6RDR - chains V and Y of the 31 polymer chains in the assembly; structure by electron microscopy, 4.10 A resolution (low resolution: residue-level contacts below are approximate; hydrogen-bond / salt-bridge calls are withheld).

== Chain V ==
Name: ATP synthase subunit alpha
Source organism: Polytomella sp. Pringsheim 198.80
Reference sequence: A0ZW40 (A0ZW40_9CHLO); residue numbers follow UniProt; this construct covers 1-562
Chain sequence (562 residues; each row starts with the number of its first residue):
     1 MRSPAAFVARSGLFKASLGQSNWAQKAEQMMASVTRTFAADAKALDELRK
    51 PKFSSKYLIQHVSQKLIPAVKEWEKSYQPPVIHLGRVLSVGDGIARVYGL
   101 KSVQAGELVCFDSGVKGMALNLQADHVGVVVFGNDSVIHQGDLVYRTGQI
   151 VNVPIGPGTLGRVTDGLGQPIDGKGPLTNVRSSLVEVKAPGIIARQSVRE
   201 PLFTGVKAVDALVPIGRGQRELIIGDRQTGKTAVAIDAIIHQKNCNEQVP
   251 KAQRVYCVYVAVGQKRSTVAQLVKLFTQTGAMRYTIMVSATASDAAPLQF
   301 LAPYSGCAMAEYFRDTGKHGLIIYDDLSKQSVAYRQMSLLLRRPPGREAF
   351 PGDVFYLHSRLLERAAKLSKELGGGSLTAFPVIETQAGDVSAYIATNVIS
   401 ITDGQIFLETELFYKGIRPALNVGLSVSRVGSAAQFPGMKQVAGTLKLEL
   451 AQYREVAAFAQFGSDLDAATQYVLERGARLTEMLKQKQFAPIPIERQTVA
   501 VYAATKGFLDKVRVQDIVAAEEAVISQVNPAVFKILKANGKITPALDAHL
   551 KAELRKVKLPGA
Not modelled in the structure: 1-42
Sequence notes: conflict Arg266 (Lys in A0ZW40)
Metal / ion sites: Mg2+: Thr232 (together with ATP)
Residues lining bound ligands: ATP (adenosine-5'-triphosphate): Arg227, Gln228, Thr229, Gly230, Lys231, Thr232, Ala233, Phe413, Arg418, Pro419, Gln486, Lys487, Gln488

== Chain Y ==
Name: ATP synthase subunit beta
Source organism: Polytomella sp. Pringsheim 198.80
Notes: EC 7.1.2.2
Reference sequence: A0ZW41 (A0ZW41_9CHLO); numbering as in UniProt (aligned over 1-574)
Chain sequence (574 residues; each row starts with the number of its first residue):
     1 MALRYAAGLAKNVVQRQGASLNIARAFAAEPAPAIDAGYVSQVIGPVVDV
    51 RFDGELPSILSSLEVEGHSVRLVLEVAQHMGDNTVRCIAMDSTDGLVRGQ
   101 KVVDTGSPIKVPVGRGTLGRIMNVIGEPVDEQGPIDAADIWSIHREAPEF
   151 TEQSTEQEILVTGIKVVDLLAPYQRGGKIGLFGGAGVGKTVLIMELINNV
   201 AKAHGGFSVFAGVGERTREGNDLYREMIESGVIKLGAERGNSKCTLVYGQ
   251 MNEPPGARARVALTGLTVAEYFRDIEGQDVLLFVDNIFRFTQANSEVSAL
   301 LGRIPSAVGYQPTLATDLGGLQERITTTTKGSITSVQAVYVPADDLTDPA
   351 PATTFAHLDATTVLSRSIAELGIYPAVDPLDSTSRMLNPNVIGAEHYNVA
   401 RGVQKVLQDYKNLQDIIAILGMDELSEEDKLTVARARKIQRFLSQPFQVA
   451 EVFTGTPGKYVDLADTISGFQGVLTGKYDDLPEMAFYMVGDIKEVKEKAD
   501 KMAKDIASRKEADNKKVSEELKDIPSLDKLVSEIKEVVIEEDDGLEEDFK
   551 AEALSSETVVLNEEGKSVPLPKKN
Not modelled in the structure: 1-35, 557-574
Sequence notes: conflict Ala350 (Gly in A0ZW41), Leu387 (Arg in A0ZW41)
Metal / ion sites: Mg2+: Thr190 (together with ADP)
Residues lining bound ligands:
  - ADP (adenosine-5'-diphosphate): Gly184, Ala185, Gly186, Val187, Gly188, Lys189, Thr190, Val191, Arg216, Tyr374, Pro375, Gln445, Phe447, Ala450, Phe453
  - ATP (adenosine-5'-triphosphate): Ser384, Arg385, Leu387, Asn388, Tyr397

== How chain V and chain Y interact ==
Residue-residue contacts (85; chain V residue first):
  Leu88(V) - Gly81(Y)
  Ser89(V) - His79(Y)
  Ser89(V) - Met80(Y)
  Val90(V) - Ile59(Y)
  Val90(V) - Gln78(Y)
  Val90(V) - His79(Y)
  Gly91(V) - Gln78(Y)
  Asp92(V) - Gln78(Y)
  Asp92(V) - Arg303(Y)
  Asp135(V) - Ile59(Y)
  Ser136(V) - Ile59(Y)
  Ile138(V) - Ile59(Y)
  His139(V) - Ser58(Y)
  Gln140(V) - Leu56(Y)
  Gln140(V) - His79(Y)
  Gln140(V) - Gly81(Y)
  Gln140(V) - Asn83(Y)
  Ile171(V) - Phe150(Y)
  Arg227(V) - Leu346(Y)
  Arg227(V) - Phe355(Y)
  Arg227(V) - Asp381(Y)
  Gln228(V) - Thr383(Y)
  Lys265(V) - Lys178(Y)
  Lys265(V) - Glu323(Y)
  Lys265(V) - His357(Y)
  Lys265(V) - Leu358(Y)
  Lys265(V) - Asp359(Y)
  Arg266(V) - Ala147(Y)
  Arg266(V) - Glu149(Y)
  Arg266(V) - Phe150(Y)
  Arg266(V) - Gln153(Y)
  Arg266(V) - Glu323(Y)
  Ser267(V) - Gln153(Y)
  Thr268(V) - Arg385(Y)
  Val269(V) - Phe150(Y)
  Ala270(V) - Phe150(Y)
  Ala270(V) - Gln153(Y)
  Ala270(V) - Thr155(Y)
  Gln271(V) - Thr155(Y)
  Gln271(V) - Gln157(Y)
  Val273(V) - Phe150(Y)
  Lys274(V) - Thr155(Y)
  Ala292(V) - Thr316(Y)
  Ala292(V) - Gly319(Y)
  Ala292(V) - Glu323(Y)
  Ala292(V) - His357(Y)
  Ser293(V) - Ala147(Y)
  Ser293(V) - Glu323(Y)
  Asp294(V) - Thr316(Y)
  Ala296(V) - Thr316(Y)
  Lys329(V) - Ala356(Y)
  Arg335(V) - Ala307(Y)
  Gln336(V) - Pro312(Y)
  Gln336(V) - Thr313(Y)
  Gln336(V) - Thr316(Y)
  Leu339(V) - Ile304(Y)
  Leu339(V) - Ser306(Y)
  Leu339(V) - Pro312(Y)
  Leu340(V) - Arg303(Y)
  Leu340(V) - Pro312(Y)
  Leu340(V) - Thr313(Y)
  Arg342(V) - Ile304(Y)
  Glu348(V) - Ala307(Y)
  Ala349(V) - Ser306(Y)
  Ala349(V) - Ala307(Y)
  Gln386(V) - Thr347(Y)
  Glu411(V) - Gln408(Y)
  Phe413(V) - Arg401(Y)
  Tyr414(V) - Leu380(Y)
  Tyr414(V) - Gln404(Y)
  Tyr414(V) - Lys405(Y)
  Tyr414(V) - Gln408(Y)
  Lys415(V) - Lys405(Y)
  Lys415(V) - Gln408(Y)
  Lys415(V) - Asn412(Y)
  Gly416(V) - Arg401(Y)
  Arg418(V) - Tyr397(Y)
  Arg418(V) - Arg401(Y)
  Arg418(V) - Gln404(Y)
  Gln461(V) - Leu413(Y)
  Gln461(V) - Ile416(Y)
  Gln461(V) - Glu424(Y)
  Gln461(V) - Leu425(Y)
  Ser464(V) - Ser426(Y)
  Gln488(V) - Asn388(Y)
Interface residues without a listed pair, chain V (56 interface residues in all): Asn134, Val163, Asp172, Gln264, Ala295, Val332, Glu384, Ile417, Ala460, Phe462, Gly463, Lys485
Interface residues without a listed pair, chain Y (62 interface residues in all): Pro57, Leu60, Asp82, Thr84, Glu146, Thr151, Gly302, Pro305, Leu314, Ala315, Gly320, Thr326, Ala352, Thr361, Asp429

== Summary ==
56 residues of chain V and 62 residues of chain Y are in contact. ATP is bound between chain V and chain Y.
Ligands of chain Y: ADP.
Here chain V is ATP synthase subunit alpha and chain Y is ATP synthase subunit beta, both from Polytomella sp.
Pringsheim 198.80. Entry 6RDR (Cryo-EM structure of Polytomella F-ATP synthase, Rotary substate 1D,
monomer-masked refinement) was determined by electron microscopy (same publication as 6RD4, 6RD5, 6RD6, 6RD7,
6RD8, 6RD9 and 46 further entries).
